Entry 7C0M (electron microscopy, 3.90 A resolution); this record covers chains C and I of the 22 polymer chains in the assembly.

Chain C:
Protein: Histone H2A type 1-B/E
Organism: Homo sapiens
Reference sequence: P04908 (H2A1B_HUMAN); residues 1-129 here correspond to UniProt positions 2-130 (UniProt number = residue number + 1)
Chain sequence (133 residues; row label = number of the first residue in the row; numbers below 1 keep their minus sign (Gly-3 is residue -3)):
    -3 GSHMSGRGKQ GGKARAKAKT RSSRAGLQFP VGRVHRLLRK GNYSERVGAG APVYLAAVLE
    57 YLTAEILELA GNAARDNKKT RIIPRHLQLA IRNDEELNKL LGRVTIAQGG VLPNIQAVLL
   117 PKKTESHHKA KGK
Unresolved in the structure: -3 to 15, 119-129
Sequence notes: expression tag (-3 to 0)
UniProt features mapped onto this chain:
  - modified residue: Ser1 (N-acetylserine), Arg3 (Citrulline), Lys5 (N6-(2-hydroxyisobutyryl)lysine), Lys9 (N6-(2-hydroxyisobutyryl)lysine), Lys13 (N6-(beta-hydroxybutyryl)lysine), Lys36 (N6-(2-hydroxyisobutyryl)lysine), Lys74 (N6-(2-hydroxyisobutyryl)lysine), Lys75 (N6-(2-hydroxyisobutyryl)lysine), Lys95 (N6-(2-hydroxyisobutyryl)lysine), Gln104 (N5-methylglutamine), Lys118 (N6-(2-hydroxyisobutyryl)lysine), Lys119 (N6-crotonyllysine), Thr120 (Phosphothreonine), Lys125 (N6-crotonyllysine)
  - cross-link (Glycyl lysine isopeptide (Lys-Gly)): Lys13 (interchain with G-Cter in ubiquitin), Lys15 (interchain with G-Cter in ubiquitin), Lys119 (interchain with G-Cter in ubiquitin)
From the paper describing this entry:
  - mutagenesis - E56T/E61T/E64T/D90S/E91T/E92T: abolished binding to Cyclic GMP-AMP synthase

Chain I:
Molecule: 145-nt DNA strand
Organism: synthetic construct
Sequence (145 nucleotides; row label = number of the first residue in the row):
     1 ATCAGAATCC CGGTGCCGAG GCCGCTCAAT TGGTCGTAGA CAGCTCTAGC ACCGCTTAAA
    61 CGCACGTACG CGCTGTCCCC CGCGTTTTAA CCGCCAAGGG GATTACTCCC TAGTCTCCAG
   121 GCACGTGTCA GATATATACA TCGAT

Chain C / chain I interface:
Residue-residue contacts (8; chain C residue first):
  Thr16(C) with DT30(I), phosphate contact
  Arg17(C) with DT30(I), salt bridge to the phosphate
  Arg20(C) with DT31(I), salt bridge to the phosphate
  Gly28(C) with DT30(I), phosphate contact
  Arg32(C) with DA29(I), salt bridge to the phosphate
  Arg42(C) with DG36(I), base contact; DA38(I), sugar contact
  Arg77(C) with DA19(I), sugar contact
Interface residues without a listed pair, chain C (9 interface residues in all): Ser18, Arg29
Interface residues without a listed pair, chain I (8 interface residues in all): DG20, DT37

Overview:
9 residues of chain C face 8 of chain I across their interface; the contacts include 3 salt bridges. Polar
pairs include Arg17(C)-DT30(I), Arg20(C)-DT31(I) and Arg32(C)-DA29(I). The paper reports that
E56T/E61T/E64T/D90S/E91T/E92T of chain C abolish binding to Cyclic GMP-AMP synthase.
Here chain C is Histone H2A type 1-B/E (Homo sapiens) and chain I is a 145-nt DNA strand (synthetic
construct). Entry 7C0M (Human cGAS-nucleosome complex) was determined by electron microscopy.
